Entry 6T7H (X-ray diffraction, 2.32 A resolution); this record covers chains A and B.

[Chain A]
Molecule: Thrombin light chain
Organism: Homo sapiens
Notes: EC 3.4.21.5
Reference sequence: P00734 (THRB_HUMAN); the construct lacks a stretch of the UniProt sequence, so the offset changes along the chain: -4 to 0 = UniProt 328-332; 1-14 = UniProt 336-349
Chain sequence (36 residues; row label = number of the first residue in the row; a row labelled like 14A-14M holds insertion residues (14A, then the next letters in order); numbers below 1 keep their minus sign (Thr-4 is residue -4)):
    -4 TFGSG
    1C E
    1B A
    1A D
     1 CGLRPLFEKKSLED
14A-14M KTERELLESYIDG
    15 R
Not modelled in the structure: -4 to 0, 15
Curated features (UniProtKB/Swiss-Prot):
  - site: Arg15 (Cleavage)

[Chain B]
Molecule: Thrombin heavy chain
Organism: Homo sapiens
Notes: EC 3.4.21.5
Reference sequence: P00734 (THRB_HUMAN); the construct lacks a stretch of the UniProt sequence and is renumbered around it, so the offset changes along the chain: 16-36 = UniProt 364-384; 37-60 = UniProt 386-409; 61-77 = UniProt 419-435; 78-97 = UniProt 437-456; 7 more segments
Chain sequence (259 residues; each row starts with the number of its first residue; note: 1 number in that range is skipped by the numbering (no residue carries it; nothing is unmodelled there); a row labelled like 60A-60I holds insertion residues (60A, then the next letters in order)):
    16 IVEGSDAEIGMSPWQVMLFRK
   36A S
    37 PQELLCGASLISDRWVLTAAHCLL
60A-60I YPPWDKNFT
    61 ENDLLVRIGKHSRTRYE
   77A R
    78 NIEKISMLEKIYIHPRYNWR
   97A E
    98 NLDRDIALMKLKKPVAFSDYIHPVCLPDRETA
129A-129C ASL
   130 LQAGYKGRVTGWGNLKETWT
149A-149E ANVGK
   150 GQPSVLQVVNLPIVERPVCKDSTRIRITDNMFCAG
  184A Y
   185 KP
186A-186D DEGK
   187 RGDACEGDSGGPFVMKSP
204A-204B FN
   205 NRWYQMGIVSWGE
   219 GCD
  221A R
   222 DGKYGFYTHVFRLKKWIQKVIDQFGE
Not modelled in the structure: 247
Disulfide bonds: Cys42-Cys58, Cys168-Cys182, Cys191-Cys220
Glycans and other covalent adducts: N-acetylglucosamine (NAG) linked to Asn60G
Metal / ion sites: Na+: Arg221A, Lys224
Residues lining bound ligands: macrocycle N14-PR4-A (MRQ; (14S,17R)-14-(3-carbamimidamidopropyl)-3-(furan-2-ylmethyl)-5,12,15-tris(oxidanylidene)-19-thia-3,6,13,16-tetrazatricyclo[19.4.0.06,10]pentacosa-1(25),7,9,21,23-pentaene-17-carboxamide): His57, Tyr60A, Trp60D, Glu97A, Asn98, Leu99, Arg173, Ile174, Asp189, Ala190, Cys191, Glu192, Ser214, Trp215, Gly216, Glu217, Gly219, Cys220, Gly226
Curated features (UniProtKB/Swiss-Prot):
  - region: Ala183 to Val200 (High affinity receptor-binding region which is also known as the TP508 peptide)
  - active site (Charge relay system): His57, Asp102, Ser195
  - glycosylation: Asn60G (N-linked (GlcNAc...) (complex) asparagine)

[Chain A / chain B interface]
Contacting residue pairs (59):
  Cys1(A) with Pro120(B); Val121(B); Cys122(B), disulfide; Arg206(B), hydrogen bond (backbone-side chain)
  Asp1A(A) with His119(B), salt bridge; Arg206(B)
  Ala1B(A) with Arg206(B), hydrogen bond (backbone-side chain)
  Glu1C(A) with Phe114(B)
  Gly2(A) with Trp29(B); His119(B); Pro120(B), hydrogen bond (backbone-backbone); Cys122(B); Arg206(B); Trp207(B), hydrogen bond (backbone-backbone)
  Leu3(A) with His119(B), hydrogen bond (backbone-side chain); Asn205(B); Arg206(B)
  Arg4(A) with Met26(B), hydrogen bond (side chain-backbone); Pro28(B); Trp29(B); Arg137(B); Trp207(B)
  Pro5(A) with Ser115(B); Asp116(B); His119(B)
  Leu6(A) with Asp116(B); Tyr117(B), hydrophobic
  Phe7(A) with Glu23(B); Ile24(B); Gly25(B); Met26(B)
  Glu8(A) with Lys202(B), salt bridge; Asn205(B); Trp207(B), hydrogen bond
  Asp14(A) with Glu23(B); Met26(B); Arg137(B), salt bridge; Trp207(B)
  Lys14A(A) with Glu23(B), hydrogen bond (backbone-side chain)
  Thr14B(A) with Arg137(B), hydrogen bond; Asn159(B), hydrogen bond
  Glu14C(A) with Arg137(B); Lys202(B), salt bridge
  Glu14E(A) with Lys135(B), salt bridge; Asn159(B), hydrogen bond; Tyr184A(B), hydrogen bond; Lys186D(B), salt bridge
  Leu14F(A) with Lys135(B); Gly136(B); Asn159(B); Trp207(B), hydrophobic
  Ser14I(A) with Gly133(B); Tyr134(B); Lys135(B), hydrogen bond (side chain-backbone)
  Tyr14J(A) with Tyr134(B), hydrogen bond (backbone-side chain); Lys135(B); Met201(B); Lys202(B), hydrogen bond (side chain-backbone); Pro204(B)
Other interface residues (no listed pair), chain A (21 interface residues in all): Lys9, Leu14G
Other interface residues (no listed pair), chain B (32 interface residues in all): Ser48, Asp49, Leu129C, Asn204B
Disulfides between the chains: Cys1(A)-Cys122(B)

[In short]
The interface between chain A and chain B involves 21 residues on one side and 32 on the other; the contacts
include 1 disulfide bond, 15 hydrogen bonds and 6 salt bridges. Polar pairs include Asp1A(A)-His119(B),
Glu8(A)-Lys202(B) and Glu14E(A)-Lys135(B). Bound to chain B: macrocycle N14-PR4-A.
Here chain A is Thrombin light chain and chain B is Thrombin heavy chain, both from Homo sapiens. Entry 6T7H
(Crystal structure of Thrombin in complex with macrocycle N14-PR4-A) was determined by X-ray diffraction.
